PDB entry 3FPN | X-ray diffraction, 1.80 A resolution | chains A and B

# Chain A
Protein: Geobacillus stearothermophilus UvrA interaction domain
From: Geobacillus stearothermophilus
Chain sequence (119 residues; row label = number of the first residue in the row; note: 131 numbers in that range are skipped by the numbering (no residue carries them; nothing is unmodelled there); numbers below 1 keep their minus sign (Gly-4 is residue -4)):
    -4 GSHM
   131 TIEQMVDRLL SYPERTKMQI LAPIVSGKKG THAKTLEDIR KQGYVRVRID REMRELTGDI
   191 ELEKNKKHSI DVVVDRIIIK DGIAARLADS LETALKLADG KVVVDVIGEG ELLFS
Unresolved in the structure: -4
Sequence notes: expression tag (-4 to -1)
What the authors report for this chain:
  - conformationally variable residues (order/disorder transition): Ile154 to Ser199
  - mutagenesis - E185R: unchanged binding to Geobacillus stearothermophilus UvrB interaction domain (chain B)

# Chain B
Protein: Geobacillus stearothermophilus UvrB interaction domain
From: Geobacillus stearothermophilus
Chain sequence (106 residues; row label = number of the first residue in the row; note: 149 numbers in that range are skipped by the numbering (no residue carries them; nothing is unmodelled there); numbers below 1 keep their minus sign (Gly-4 is residue -4)):
    -4 GSHM
   149 GSPEEYRELV VSLRVGMEIE RNALLRRLVD IQYDRNDIDF RRGTFRVRGD VVEIFPASRD
   209 EHCIRVEFFG DEIERIREVD ALTGEVLGER EHVAIFPASH FV
Unresolved in the structure: -4 to -1, 149-156
Sequence notes: expression tag (-4 to -1)
What the authors report for this chain:
  - contacts within the chain: Arg213-Glu215 (water-mediated contact)
  - mutagenesis - E222R: unchanged binding to Geobacillus stearothermophilus UvrA interaction domain (chain A)

# How chain A and chain B interact
Contacting residue pairs - 28 pairs, chain A then chain B:
  Arg170(A) - Thr231(B)
  Arg170(A) - Glu233(B)
  Lys171(A) - Thr231(B)
  Lys171(A) - Gly232(B)
  Gln172(A) - Arg196(B)  hydrogen bond (backbone-side chain)
  Gly173(A) - Arg196(B)  hydrogen bond (backbone-side chain)
  Gly173(A) - Arg213(B)
  Tyr174(A) - Arg196(B)
  Val175(A) - Val199(B)  hydrophobic
  Val175(A) - Glu215(B)
  Val175(A) - Arg223(B)
  Arg176(A) - Asp198(B)  salt bridge
  Arg176(A) - Glu215(B)  salt bridge
  Arg176(A) - Glu222(B)  salt bridge
  Glu185(A) - Arg223(B)  salt bridge
  Val204(A) - Arg196(B)
  Val204(A) - Gly197(B)
  Val204(A) - Asp198(B)
  Asp205(A) - Gly197(B)
  Asp205(A) - Asp198(B)  hydrogen bond (side chain-backbone)
  Arg206(A) - Asp198(B)  salt bridge
  Arg206(A) - Phe216(B)  hydrogen bond (side chain-backbone)
  Arg206(A) - Phe217(B)
  Arg206(A) - Glu222(B)  salt bridge
  Arg216(A) - Arg169(B)
  Arg216(A) - Asp198(B)
  Asp219(A) - Arg183(B)  salt bridge
  Ser220(A) - Gly197(B)
Other interface residues (no listed pair), chain A (16 interface residues in all): Ile208, Lys210
Other interface residues (no listed pair), chain B (20 interface residues in all): Glu168, Asp185, Val195, Gly218, Leu230
Interface features reported in the paper:
  - residue pairs: Arg170(A)-Thr231(B), Lys171(A)-Arg194(B), Gly173(A)-Arg196(B), Arg176(A)-Glu215(B), Arg176(A)-Glu222(B), Arg176(A)-Asp198(B), Glu185(A)-Arg223(B), Val204(A)-Arg196(B), Arg206(A)-Asp198(B), Arg206(A)-Glu222(B), Arg206(A)-Phe216(B), Arg216(A)-Arg169(B), Asp219(A)-Arg183(B), Asp219(A)-Arg169(B) (water-mediated contact), Asp219(A)-Gly197(B) (water-mediated contact), Ser220(A)-Arg169(B)
  - hot spots on chain A (mutagenesis) - R176E, R206E: abolished binding to Geobacillus stearothermophilus UvrB interaction domain (chain B)
  - hot spots on chain B (mutagenesis) - D198R: abolished binding to Geobacillus stearothermophilus UvrA interaction domain (chain A)

# Summary
16 residues of chain A face 20 of chain B across their interface; the contacts include 4 hydrogen bonds and 7
salt bridges. Polar contacts include Arg176(A)-Asp198(B), Arg176(A)-Glu215(B) and Arg176(A)-Glu222(B). The
authors report contacts between Arg170(A) and Thr231(B), Lys171(A) and Arg194(B) and Gly173(A) and Arg196(B)
among others; water-mediated contacts between Asp219(A) and Arg169(B) and Asp219(A) and Gly197(B). The paper
reports that R176E and R206E of chain A abolish binding to Geobacillus stearothermophilus UvrB interaction
domain (chain B); conformational variability at Ile154(A); 5 substitutions were tested in all.
Here chain A is Geobacillus stearothermophilus UvrA interaction domain and chain B is Geobacillus
stearothermophilus UvrB interaction domain, both from Geobacillus stearothermophilus. Entry 3FPN (Crystal
structure of UvrA-UvrB interaction domains) was determined by X-ray diffraction.
